5L52 - chains O and P of the 28 polymer chains in the assembly; structure by X-ray diffraction, 2.70 A resolution.

[Chain O]
Name: Proteasome subunit alpha type-2
Organism: Saccharomyces cerevisiae S288c
Notes: EC 3.4.25.1
UniProt: P23639 (PSA2_YEAST); numbering as in UniProt (aligned over 1-250)
Chain sequence (250 residues; each row starts with the number of its first residue):
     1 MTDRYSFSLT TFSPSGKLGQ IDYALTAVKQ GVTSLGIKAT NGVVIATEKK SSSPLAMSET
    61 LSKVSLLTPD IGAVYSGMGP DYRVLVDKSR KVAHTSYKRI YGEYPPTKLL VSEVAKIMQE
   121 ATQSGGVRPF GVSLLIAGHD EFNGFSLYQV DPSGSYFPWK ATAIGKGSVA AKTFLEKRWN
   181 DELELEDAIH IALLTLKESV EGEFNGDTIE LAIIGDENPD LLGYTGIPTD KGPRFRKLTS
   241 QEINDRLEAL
UniProt features mapped onto this chain:
  - cross-link: Lys-108 (Glycyl lysine isopeptide (Lys-Gly) (interchain with G-Cter in ubiquitin))

[Chain P]
Name: Proteasome subunit alpha type-3
Organism: Saccharomyces cerevisiae S288c
Notes: EC 3.4.25.1
UniProt: P23638 (PSA3_YEAST); residues 0-257 here correspond to UniProt positions 1-258 (UniProt number = residue number + 1)
Chain sequence (258 residues; row label = number of the first residue in the row; numbering starts at 0):
     0 MGSRRYDSRT TIFSPEGRLY QVEYALESIS HAGTAIGIMA SDGIVLAAER KVTSTLLEQD
    60 TSTEKLYKLN DKIAVAVAGL TADAEILINT ARIHAQNYLK TYNEDIPVEI LVRRLSDIKQ
   120 GYTQHGGLRP FGVSFIYAGY DDRYGYQLYT SNPSGNYTGW KAISVGANTS AAQTLLQMDY
   180 KDDMKVDDAI ELALKTLSKT TDSSALTYDR LEFATIRKGA NDGEVYQKIF KPQEIKDILV
   240 KTGITKKDED EEADEDMK
Unresolved in the structure: 0, 245-257
UniProt features mapped onto this chain:
  - cross-link (Glycyl lysine isopeptide (Lys-Gly)): Lys-99 (interchain with G-Cter in ubiquitin), Lys-198 (interchain with G-Cter in ubiquitin), Lys-230 (interchain with G-Cter in ubiquitin)

[Interface between chain O and chain P]
Pairs across the interface (56; chain O residue first):
  Arg-4(O) with Ser-2(P), hydrogen bond (backbone-side chain)
  Tyr-5(O) with Ser-2(P); Tyr-5(P)
  Ser-6(O) with Gly-125(P); Leu-127(P)
  Phe-7(O) with Ser-2(P); Tyr-5(P); Asp-6(P); Gly-126(P)
  Ser-8(O) with Gly-126(P), hydrogen bond (backbone-backbone); Leu-127(P); Arg-128(P), hydrogen bond (side chain-backbone)
  Thr-10(O) with Arg-128(P)
  Thr-11(O) with Ser-7(P); Thr-9(P); Gln-20(P)
  Phe-12(O) with Gln-20(P); Tyr-23(P); Arg-128(P); Pro-129(P); Gly-131(P)
  Ser-13(O) with Tyr-23(P)
  Pro-14(O) with Tyr-23(P), hydrophobic; Glu-26(P)
  Ser-15(O) with Glu-26(P); His-30(P)
  Gly-16(O) with Tyr-23(P); Ser-27(P), hydrogen bond (backbone-side chain)
  Lys-38(O) with Glu-57(P), salt bridge
  Ser-112(O) with Glu-84(P)
  Lys-116(O) with Ile-85(P)
  Gln-119(O) with Ala-81(P); Asp-82(P), hydrogen bond; Ile-85(P); Arg-128(P)
  Thr-122(O) with Arg-128(P), hydrogen bond (backbone-side chain)
  Gln-123(O) with Tyr-121(P); Leu-127(P); Arg-128(P), hydrogen bond (side chain-backbone); Phe-130(P)
  Ser-153(O) with Ala-81(P)
  Gly-154(O) with Ala-81(P)
  Tyr-156(O) with Glu-84(P), hydrogen bond
  Phe-157(O) with Leu-56(P), hydrophobic
  Pro-158(O) with Leu-56(P); Glu-57(P), hydrogen bond (backbone-backbone); Thr-60(P); Ser-61(P)
  Trp-159(O) with Ser-53(P); Leu-55(P); Leu-56(P)
  Lys-160(O) with Thr-54(P); Leu-55(P), hydrogen bond (backbone-backbone); Glu-57(P)
  Ala-161(O) with Leu-55(P)
  Glu-176(O) with Thr-54(P)
Interface residues without a listed pair, chain O (34 interface residues in all): Leu-18, Ser-124, Gly-125, Tyr-148, Ser-155, Leu-175, Trp-179
Interface residues without a listed pair, chain P (32 interface residues in all): Ala-24, Leu-79, Thr-80

[In short]
Chain O and chain P form an interface of 34 and 32 residues respectively, with 10 hydrogen bonds and 1 salt
bridge. Polar pairs include Lys-38(O)/Glu-57(P), Arg-4(O)/Ser-2(P) and Ser-8(O)/Arg-128(P).
Here chain O is Proteasome subunit alpha type-2 and chain P is Proteasome subunit alpha type-3, both from
Saccharomyces cerevisiae S288c. Entry 5L52 (Yeast 20S proteasome in complex with epoxyketone inhibitor 14) was
determined by X-ray diffraction, deposited together with 5L54, 5L55, 5L5A, 5L5B, 5L5D, 5L5E and 30 further
entries.
